PDB entry 8E96 | electron microscopy, 3.38 A resolution | chains C and D of the 4 polymer chains in the assembly

== Chain C ==
Name: Glutamate receptor ionotropic, NMDA 1
From: Homo sapiens
UniProt: Q05586 (NMDZ1_HUMAN); residue numbers follow UniProt; this construct covers 19-847
Chain sequence (829 residues; row label = number of the first residue in the row):
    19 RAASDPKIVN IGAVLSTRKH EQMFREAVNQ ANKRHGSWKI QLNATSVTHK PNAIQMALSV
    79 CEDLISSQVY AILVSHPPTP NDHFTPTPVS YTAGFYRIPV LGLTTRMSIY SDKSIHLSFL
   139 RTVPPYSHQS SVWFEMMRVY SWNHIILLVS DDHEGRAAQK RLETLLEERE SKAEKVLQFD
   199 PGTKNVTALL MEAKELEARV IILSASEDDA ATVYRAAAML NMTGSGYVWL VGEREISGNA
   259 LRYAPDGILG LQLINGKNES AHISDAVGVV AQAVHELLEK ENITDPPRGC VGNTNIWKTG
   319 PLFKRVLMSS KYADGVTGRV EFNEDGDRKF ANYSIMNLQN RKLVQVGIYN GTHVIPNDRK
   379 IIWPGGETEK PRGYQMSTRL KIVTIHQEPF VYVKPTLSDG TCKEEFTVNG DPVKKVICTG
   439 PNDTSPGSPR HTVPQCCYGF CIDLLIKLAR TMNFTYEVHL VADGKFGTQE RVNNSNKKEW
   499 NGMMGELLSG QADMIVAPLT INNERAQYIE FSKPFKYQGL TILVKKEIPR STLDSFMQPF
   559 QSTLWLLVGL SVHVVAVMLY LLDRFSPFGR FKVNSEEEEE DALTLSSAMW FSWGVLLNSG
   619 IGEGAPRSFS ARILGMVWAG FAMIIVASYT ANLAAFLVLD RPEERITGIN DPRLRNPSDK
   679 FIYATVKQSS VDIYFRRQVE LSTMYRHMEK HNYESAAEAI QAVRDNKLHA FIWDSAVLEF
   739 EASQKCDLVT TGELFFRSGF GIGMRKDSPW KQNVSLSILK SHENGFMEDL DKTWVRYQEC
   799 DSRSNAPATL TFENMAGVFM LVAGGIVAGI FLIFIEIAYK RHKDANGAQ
Not modelled in the structure: 19-24, 440-448, 490-495, 548-552, 578-602, 619-624, 797-847
Sequence notes: engineered mutation Ser22 (Cys in Q05586), Asn844 (Arg in Q05586), Gly845 (Arg in Q05586), Ala846 (Lys in Q05586)
Cystine bridges: Cys79-Cys308, Cys420-Cys454, Cys436-Cys455
Covalently attached groups: N-acetylglucosamine (NAG) linked to Asn276, Asn350, Asn771
Small-molecule neighbours: glycine (GLY): Phe484, Pro516, Leu517, Thr518, Arg523, Ser687, Ser688, Trp731, Asp732

== Chain D ==
Name: Glutamate receptor ionotropic, NMDA 2D
From: Homo sapiens
UniProt: O15399 (NMDE4_HUMAN); residue numbers follow UniProt; this construct covers 28-879
Chain sequence (887 residues; row label = number of the first residue in the row; numbers below 1 keep their minus sign (Trp-7 is residue -7)):
    -7 WSHPQFEKGG GSGGGSGGSA WSHPQFEKGA LVPRGFPEEA PGPGGAGGPG GGLGGARPLN
    53 VALVFSGPAY AAEAARLGPA VAAAVRSPGL DVRPVALVLN GSDPRSLVLQ LCDLLSGLRV
   113 HGVVFEDDSR APAVAPILDF LSAQTSLPIV AVHGGAALVL TPKEKGSTFL QLGSSTEQQL
   173 QVIFEVLEEY DWTSFVAVTT RAPGHRAFLS YIEVLTDGSL VGWEHRGALT LDPGAGEAVL
   233 SAQLRSVSAQ IRLLFCAREE AEPVFRAAEE AGLTGSGYVW FMVGPQLAGG GGSGAPGEPP
   293 LLPGGAPLPA GLFAVRSAGW RDDLARRVAA GVAVVARGAQ ALLRDYGFLP ELGHDCRAQN
   353 RTHRGESLHR YFMNITWDNR DYSFNEDGFL VNPSLVVISL TRDRTWEVVG SWEQQTLRLK
   413 YPLWSRYGRF LQPVDDTQHL TVATLEERPF VIVEPADPIS GTCIRDSVPC RSQLNRTHSP
   473 PPDAPRPEKR CCKGFCIDIL KRLAHTIGFS YDLYLVTNGK HGKKIDGVWN GMIGEVFYQR
   533 ADMAIGSLTI NEERSEIVDF SVPFVETGIS VMVARSNGTV SPSAFLEPYS PAVWVMMFVM
   593 CLTVVAVTVF IFEYLSPVGY NRSLATGKRP GGSTFTIGKS IWLLWALVFN NSVPVENPRG
   653 TTSKIMVLVW AFFAVIFLAS YTANLAAFMI QEEYVDTVSG LSDRKFQRPQ EQYPPLKFGT
   713 VPNGSTEKNI RSNYPDMHSY MVRYNQPRVE EALTQLKAGK LDAFIYDAAV LNYMARKDEG
   773 CKLVTIGSGK VFATTGYGIA LHKGSRWKRP IDLALLQFLG DDEIEMLERL WLSGICHNDK
   833 IEVMSSKLDI DNMAGVFYML LVAMGLSLLV FAWEHLVYWR LRHCLGP
Not modelled in the structure: -7 to 47, 282-296, 469-476, 569-651, 685-687, 831-845, 863-879
Sequence notes: expression tag (-7 to 27)
Cystine bridges: Cys104-Cys348, Cys455-Cys483, Cys462-Cys484, Cys773-Cys828
Covalently attached groups: N-acetylglucosamine (NAG) linked to Asn715
Small-molecule neighbours: glutamic acid (GLU): His513, Ser539, Leu540, Thr541, Arg546, Gly716, Ser717, Thr718, Tyr758, Asp759, Tyr789

== Chain C / chain D interface ==
Contacting residue pairs (45; chain C residue first):
  Ala71(C) - Asn352(D)
  Ile72(C) - Cys104(D)  hydrophobic
  Ile72(C) - Cys348(D)
  Ile72(C) - Arg349(D)
  Leu76(C) - Arg349(D)
  Cys79(C) - Arg97(D)
  His101(C) - Lys157(D)  hydrogen bond
  Thr105(C) - Phe132(D)
  Pro106(C) - Phe132(D)  hydrophobic
  Tyr109(C) - Phe132(D)  hydrophobic
  Phe113(C) - Ser94(D)
  Phe113(C) - Asp95(D)
  Phe113(C) - Pro96(D)  hydrophobic
  Phe113(C) - Ala125(D)
  Phe113(C) - Val126(D)
  Tyr114(C) - Asp95(D)  hydrogen bond
  Tyr114(C) - Pro96(D)
  Asp130(C) - Pro154(D)
  Ser132(C) - Thr153(D)
  Ile133(C) - Thr153(D)
  Ile133(C) - Pro154(D)
  Cys308(C) - Asp95(D)
  Cys308(C) - Arg97(D)
  Val309(C) - Asp95(D)
  Val309(C) - Arg97(D)
  Gly310(C) - Asp95(D)  hydrogen bond (backbone-side chain)
  Asn311(C) - Asp95(D)  hydrogen bond (backbone-side chain)
  Phe639(C) - Leu853(D)  hydrophobic
  Phe639(C) - Met856(D)  hydrophobic
  Ile642(C) - Tyr673(D)  hydrophobic
  Ala645(C) - Leu677(D)
  Ser646(C) - Leu677(D)
  Ala649(C) - Leu677(D)  hydrophobic
  Ala653(C) - Met681(D)  hydrophobic
  Pro670(C) - Ser825(D)
  Pro670(C) - Gly826(D)
  Arg673(C) - Arg821(D)  hydrogen bond (side chain-backbone)
  Arg673(C) - Leu822(D)
  Arg673(C) - Ser825(D)  hydrogen bond
  Asn674(C) - Tyr765(D)  hydrogen bond
  Arg694(C) - Arg457(D)
  Ser700(C) - Ile456(D)
  Ser700(C) - Arg457(D)
  Arg704(C) - Glu446(D)  salt bridge
  Arg704(C) - Ile456(D)
Also at the interface, not in a pair above, chain C (40 interface residues in all): Asn70, Gln73, Thr110, Lys131, Thr312, Leu562, Arg671, Gln696, Val697, Glu698, Thr701
Also at the interface, not in a pair above, chain D (41 interface residues in all): Val100, Pro128, Gln136, Leu152, Glu156, Pro195, Ala350, Gln351, Asp458, Lys485, Thr674, Ile827, Ala846, Leu852

== Overview ==
Chain C and chain D form an interface of 40 and 41 residues respectively; the contacts include 7 hydrogen
bonds and 1 salt bridge. Polar contacts include Arg704(C)-Glu446(D), His101(C)-Lys157(D) and
Tyr114(C)-Asp95(D). Chain C binds glycine. Ligands of chain D: glutamic acid.
Here chain C is Glutamate receptor ionotropic, NMDA 1 and chain D is Glutamate receptor ionotropic, NMDA 2D,
both from Homo sapiens. Entry 8E96 (Glycine and glutamate bound Human GluN1a-GluN2D NMDA receptor) was
determined by electron microscopy, deposited together with 8E92, 8E93, 8E94, 8E97 and 8E98.
